PDB entry 5N5J | X-ray diffraction, 1.80 A resolution | chain A

[Chain A]
Protein: Macrophage metalloelastase
Organism: Homo sapiens
Notes: EC 3.4.24.65
UniProt: P39900 (MMP12_HUMAN); residues 106-263 here = UniProt positions 106-263
Amino-acid sequence (158 residues; numbered 106 to 263; the number before each row is that of its first residue):
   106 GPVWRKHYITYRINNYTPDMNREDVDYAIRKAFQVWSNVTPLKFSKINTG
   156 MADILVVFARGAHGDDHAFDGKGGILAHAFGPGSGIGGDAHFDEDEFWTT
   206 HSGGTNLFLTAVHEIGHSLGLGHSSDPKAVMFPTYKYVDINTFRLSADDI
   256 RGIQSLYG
Differences from the reference sequence: engineered mutation D171 (Phe in P39900)
Metal / ion sites: Ca2+ site 1: D124, E199, E201; Ca2+ site 2: D158, G190, G192, D194; Zn2+ site 1: H168, D170, H183, H196; Ca2+ site 3: D175, G176, G178, I180, D198, E201; Zn2+ site 2: H218, H222, H228 (together with acetohydroxamic acid)
Residues lining bound ligands:
  - 8NT (3-[5-[(3S)-1,2-dithiolan-3-yl]pentanoylamino]propane-1-sulfonic acid): G179, I180, L181, A182, L214, T215, H218, E219, A234, V235, F237, P238, T239, Y240, K241
  - acetohydroxamic acid (HAE): I180, A182, H183, H218, E219, H222, H228
Swiss-Prot annotation at these positions:
  - active site: E219
  - binding site (Ca(2+)): D124, D158, D175, G176, G178, I180, G190, G192, D194, D198, E199, E201
  - binding site (Zn(2+)): H168, D170, H183, H196, H218, H222, H228
From the paper describing this entry:
  - binding site for acetohydroxamic acid: A182, E219
  - catalytic residues: E219 (citing earlier work)
  - binding site for 8NT: G179, V235, F237, Y240

[Overview]
Chain A binds acetohydroxamic acid and compound 8NT. The Ca2+ site 1 is built by D124, E199 and E201. From
UniProt: active-site residue E219, 12 Ca2+-binding residues and 7 Zn2+-binding residues. From the paper: the
catalytic residue E219; a binding site for 8NT at G179, V235 and F237 among others.
Chain A is Macrophage metalloelastase (Homo sapiens); the structure, Human MMP12 in complex with
3-(5-(1,2-dithiolan-3-yl)pentanamido)propane-1-sulfonate, was determined by X-ray diffraction together with
5N5K from the same study.
